3ZSH - chain A; structure by X-ray diffraction, 2.05 A resolution.

Chain A:
Protein: Mitogen-activated protein kinase 14
Source organism: Homo sapiens
Notes: EC 2.7.11.24
Reference sequence: Q16539 (MK14_HUMAN); residues 2-360 here = UniProt positions 2-360
Chain sequence (362 residues; numbered -1 to 360; the number before each row is that of its first residue; numbers below 1 keep their minus sign (Gly-1 is residue -1)):
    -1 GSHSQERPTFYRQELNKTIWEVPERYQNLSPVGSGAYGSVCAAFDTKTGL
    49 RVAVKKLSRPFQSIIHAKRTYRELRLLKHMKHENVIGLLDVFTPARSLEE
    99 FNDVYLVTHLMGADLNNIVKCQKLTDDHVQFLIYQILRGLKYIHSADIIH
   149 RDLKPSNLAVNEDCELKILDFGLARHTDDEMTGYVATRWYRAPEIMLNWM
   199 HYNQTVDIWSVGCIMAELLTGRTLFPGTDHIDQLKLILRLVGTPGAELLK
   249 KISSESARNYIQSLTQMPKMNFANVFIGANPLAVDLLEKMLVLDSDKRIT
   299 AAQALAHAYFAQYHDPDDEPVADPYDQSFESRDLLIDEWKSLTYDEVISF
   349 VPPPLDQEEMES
Disordered / not traced: -1 to 3, 14-16, 169-183, 353-360
Differences from the reference sequence: expression tag (-1 to 1)
Residues lining bound ligands: SCIO-469 (469; 2-(6-chloro-5-{[(2R,5S)-4-(4-fluorobenzyl)-2,5-dimethylpiperazin-1-yl]carbonyl}-1-methyl-1H-indol-3-yl)-N,N-dimethyl-2-oxoacetamide): Val30, Gly31, Tyr35, Val38, Ala51, Lys53, Leu75, Ile84, Leu86, Leu104, Val105, Thr106, His107, Leu108, Met109, Gly110, Ala111, Asp112, Asn115, Ala157, Leu167
Swiss-Prot annotation at these positions:
  - motif: Thr180 to Tyr182 (TXY)
  - active site: Asp168 (Proton acceptor)
  - binding site (ATP): Val30 to Val38, Lys53
  - modified residue: Ser2 (N-acetylserine), Thr16 (Phosphothreonine), Lys53 (N6-acetyllysine), Lys152 (N6-acetyllysine), Thr180 (Phosphothreonine), Tyr182 (Phosphotyrosine), Thr263 (Phosphothreonine), Tyr323 (Phosphotyrosine)
What the authors report for this chain:
  - binding site for SCIO-469: Tyr35, Met109, Gly110, Ala111, Asp112, Asn115
  - conformationally variable residues: Met109, Gly110
  - specificity-determining residues: Gly110 (proposed by the authors, not directly observed)

Overview:
Ligands of chain A: SCIO-469. Curated annotation (UniProt) lists active-site residue Asp168 and 10 ATP-binding
residues. From the paper: a binding site for SCIO-469 at Tyr35, Met109 and Gly110 among others; the
specificity determinant Gly110.
Chain A is Mitogen-activated protein kinase 14 (Homo sapiens); the structure, X-ray structure of p38alpha
bound to SCIO-469, was determined by X-ray diffraction, deposited together with 3ZS5, 3ZSG and 3ZSI.
